Entry 7DV2 (X-ray diffraction, 3.10 A resolution); this record covers chains A and B of the 6 polymer chains in the assembly.

== Chain A (and B) ==
Name: SegB
Source organism: Saccharolobus solfataricus (strain ATCC 35092 / DSM 1617 / JCM 11322 / P2)
Notes: chain B of this document is another copy of the same molecule, construct and numbering; everything in this record applies to it too
Reference sequence: Q981B2 (Q981B2_SACS2); residue numbers follow UniProt; this construct covers 34-109
Sequence (83 residues; row label = number of the first residue in the row):
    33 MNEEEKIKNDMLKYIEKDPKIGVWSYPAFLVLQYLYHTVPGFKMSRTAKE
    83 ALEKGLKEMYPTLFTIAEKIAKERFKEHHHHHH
Disordered / not traced: 33, 110-115 (chain B: 33-34, 109-115)
Differences from the reference sequence: initiating methionine (33); expression tag (110-115)
Reported in the primary citation:
  - binding site for the 21-nt DNA strand: Lys52, Trp56, Lys75, Ser77, Arg78, Lys81
  - mutagenesis - K52A: abolished binding to DNA
  - self-association interface (contacts with another copy of this molecule); pairs are residue here / residue on that copy: Pro72-Pro72 (hydrophobic contact), His69
  - mutagenesis - P72G: decreased binding to adjacent DNA region

== Interface between chain A and chain B ==
Pairs across the interface (112; chain A residue first):
  Ile39(A) with Tyr66(B)
  Asp42(A) with Tyr66(B); Thr70(B)
  Met43(A) with Leu62(B); Val63(B), hydrophobic; Tyr66(B), hydrophobic
  Tyr46(A) with Gln65(B), hydrogen bond (side chain-backbone); Tyr66(B); His69(B), hydrogen bond
  Ile47(A) with Tyr58(B); Leu62(B), hydrophobic
  Asp50(A) with Trp56(B); Phe61(B)
  Pro51(A) with Val55(B); Trp56(B); Ser57(B), hydrogen bond (backbone-backbone); Tyr58(B), hydrophobic; Phe61(B), hydrophobic
  Lys52(A) with Val55(B); Trp56(B)
  Ile53(A) with Ile53(B); Gly54(B); Val55(B), hydrogen bond (backbone-backbone); Ala60(B), hydrophobic; Phe61(B); Ala80(B), hydrophobic
  Gly54(A) with Ile53(B); Ser77(B), hydrogen bond (backbone-side chain)
  Val55(A) with Pro51(B); Lys52(B); Ile53(B), hydrogen bond (backbone-backbone); Ala80(B), hydrophobic; Lys81(B)
  Trp56(A) with Asp50(B); Pro51(B); Lys52(B); Lys81(B)
  Ser57(A) with Pro51(B), hydrogen bond (backbone-backbone); Lys81(B); Glu85(B), hydrogen bond
  Tyr58(A) with Pro51(B), hydrophobic; Ala103(B), hydrophobic; Arg106(B), hydrogen bond
  Pro59(A) with Phe96(B), hydrophobic; Ala99(B); Glu100(B); Ala103(B), hydrophobic
  Ala60(A) with Ile53(B), hydrophobic; Leu84(B), hydrophobic; Leu88(B), hydrophobic
  Phe61(A) with Tyr46(B); Asp50(B); Pro51(B), hydrophobic; Lys52(B); Ile53(B)
  Leu62(A) with Met43(B); Tyr46(B), hydrophobic; Ile47(B)
  Val63(A) with Leu95(B); Phe96(B), hydrophobic; Ala99(B), hydrophobic
  Leu64(A) with Ile53(B), hydrophobic
  Gln65(A) with Tyr46(B)
  Tyr66(A) with Ile39(B), hydrophobic; Asp42(B); Met43(B), hydrophobic; Leu95(B), hydrophobic
  Leu67(A) with Tyr92(B), hydrophobic; Leu95(B), hydrophobic
  His69(A) with Tyr46(B), hydrogen bond
  Phe74(A) with Tyr92(B)
  Ser77(A) with Gly54(B), hydrogen bond (side chain-backbone)
  Thr79(A) with Tyr92(B)
  Ala80(A) with Ile53(B), hydrophobic; Val55(B), hydrophobic; Leu84(B)
  Lys81(A) with Val55(B); Trp56(B); Ser57(B)
  Glu82(A) with Met91(B)
  Ala83(A) with Ala83(B); Leu84(B); Gly87(B); Leu88(B); Met91(B), hydrophobic
  Leu84(A) with Val55(B), hydrophobic; Ala60(B), hydrophobic; Ala83(B); Leu84(B), hydrophobic
  Glu85(A) with Ser57(B)
  Lys86(A) with Glu90(B), salt bridge
  Gly87(A) with Ala83(B)
  Leu88(A) with Ala60(B), hydrophobic; Val63(B), hydrophobic; Ala83(B)
  Glu90(A) with Lys86(B), salt bridge; Glu90(B)
  Met91(A) with Ala83(B), hydrophobic
  Tyr92(A) with Val63(B), hydrophobic; Leu67(B), hydrophobic; Phe74(B)
  Leu95(A) with Val63(B); Tyr66(B), hydrophobic
  Phe96(A) with Pro59(B), hydrophobic; Val63(B), hydrophobic
  Ala99(A) with Pro59(B); Val63(B), hydrophobic
  Glu100(A) with Pro59(B)
  Ile102(A) with Leu62(B), hydrophobic
  Ala103(A) with Tyr58(B), hydrophobic; Pro59(B), hydrophobic
  Phe107(A) with Tyr58(B), hydrophobic
Interface residues without a listed pair, chain A (47 interface residues in all): Lys49
Interface residues without a listed pair, chain B (47 interface residues in all): Lys49, Leu64, Thr79, Glu82

== Summary ==
Chain A and chain B each contribute 47 residues to their interface; the contacts include 11 hydrogen bonds and
2 salt bridges. Polar contacts include Lys86(A)-Glu90(B), Tyr46(A)-Gln65(B) and Tyr46(A)-His69(B). From the
paper: a binding site for the 21-nt DNA strand at Lys52(A), Trp56(A) and Lys75(A) among others; K52A of chain
A abolishes binding to DNA.
Chain A and chain B are both SegB (Saccharolobus solfataricus (strain ATCC 35092 / DSM 1617 / JCM 11322 /
P2)); the structure, Structure of Sulfolobus solfataricus SegB-DNA complex, was determined by X-ray
diffraction, deposited together with 7DUT and 7DWR.
